PDB entry 5D80 | X-ray diffraction, 6.20 A resolution (low resolution: residue-level contacts below are approximate; hydrogen-bond / salt-bridge calls are withheld) | chains D and I of the 15 polymer chains in the assembly

# Chain D
Protein: V-type proton ATPase subunit B
Organism: Saccharomyces cerevisiae
Notes: EC 3.6.3.14
UniProt: P16140 (VATB_YEAST); residue numbers follow UniProt; this construct covers 1-517
Chain sequence (517 residues; row label = number of the first residue in the row):
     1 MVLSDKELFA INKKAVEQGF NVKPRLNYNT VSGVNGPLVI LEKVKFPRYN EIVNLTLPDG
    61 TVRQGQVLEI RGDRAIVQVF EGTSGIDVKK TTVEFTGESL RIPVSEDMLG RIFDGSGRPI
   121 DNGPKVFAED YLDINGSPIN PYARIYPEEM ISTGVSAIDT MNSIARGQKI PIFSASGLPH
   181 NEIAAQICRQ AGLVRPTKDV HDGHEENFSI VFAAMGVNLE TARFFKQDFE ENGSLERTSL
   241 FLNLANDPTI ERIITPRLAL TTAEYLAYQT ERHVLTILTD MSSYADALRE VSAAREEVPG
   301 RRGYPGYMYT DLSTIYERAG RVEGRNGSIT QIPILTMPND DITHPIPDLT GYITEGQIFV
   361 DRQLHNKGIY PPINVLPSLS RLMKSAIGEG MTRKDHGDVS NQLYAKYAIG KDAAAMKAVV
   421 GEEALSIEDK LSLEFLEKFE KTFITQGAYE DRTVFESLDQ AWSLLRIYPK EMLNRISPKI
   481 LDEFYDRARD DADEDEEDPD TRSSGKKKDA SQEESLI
Unresolved in the structure: 1-26, 200-202, 487-517
UniProt features mapped onto this chain:
  - binding site (ATP): Arg-381
  - modified residue (Phosphoserine): Ser-4, Ser-137, Ser-503, Ser-504, Ser-511, Ser-515
  - cross-link (Glycyl lysine isopeptide (Lys-Gly)): Lys-14 (interchain with G-Cter in ubiquitin), Lys-508 (interchain with G-Cter in ubiquitin)

# Chain I
Protein: V-type proton ATPase subunit E
Organism: Saccharomyces cerevisiae
Notes: EC 3.6.3.14
UniProt: P22203 (VATE_YEAST); residues 1-233 here = UniProt positions 1-233
Chain sequence (233 residues; row label = number of the first residue in the row):
     1 MSSAITALTP NQVNDELNKM QAFIRKEAEE KAKEIQLKAD QEYEIEKTNI VRNETNNIDG
    61 NFKSKLKKAM LSQQITKSTI ANKMRLKVLS AREQSLDGIF EETKEKLSGI ANNRDEYKPI
   121 LQSLIVEALL KLLEPKAIVK ALERDVDLIE SMKDDIMREY GEKAQRAPLE EIVISNDYLN
   181 KDLVSGGVVV SNASDKIEIN NTLEERLKLL SEEALPAIRL ELYGPSKTRK FFD
Unresolved in the structure: 1-8, 225-233

# How chain D and chain I interact
Residue-residue contacts (11; chain D residue first):
  Asn-27(D) / Asp-195(I)
  Asn-27(D) / Lys-196(I)
  Tyr-28(D) / Lys-196(I)
  Lys-43(D) / Lys-196(I)
  Pro-124(D) / Leu-89(I)
  Pro-124(D) / Ser-90(I)
  Ala-128(D) / Leu-215(I)
  Ala-128(D) / Pro-216(I)
  Glu-129(D) / Pro-216(I)
  Glu-230(D) / Ser-78(I)
  Glu-231(D) / Ser-78(I)
Other interface residues (no listed pair), chain D (10 interface residues in all): Lys-125, Gly-233
Other interface residues (no listed pair), chain I (12 interface residues in all): Ile-75, Thr-79, Leu-86, Glu-93, Arg-219

# Summary
10 residues of chain D and 12 residues of chain I are in contact. Curated annotation (UniProt) lists
ATP-binding residue Arg-381(D) on chain D.
Here chain D is V-type proton ATPase subunit B and chain I is V-type proton ATPase subunit E, both from
Saccharomyces cerevisiae. Entry 5D80 (Crystal Structure of Yeast V1-ATPase in the Autoinhibited Form) was
determined by X-ray diffraction together with 5BW9 from the same study.
